4IRO - chains C and D of the 4 polymer chains in the assembly; structure by X-ray diffraction, 2.20 A resolution.

[Chain C]
Molecule: Hemoglobin subunit alpha
Source organism: Trematomus bernacchii
UniProtKB: P80043 (HBA_TREBE); numbering as in UniProt (aligned over 1-142)
Amino-acid sequence (143 residues; numbered 0 to 142; the number before each row is that of its first residue; numbering starts at 0):
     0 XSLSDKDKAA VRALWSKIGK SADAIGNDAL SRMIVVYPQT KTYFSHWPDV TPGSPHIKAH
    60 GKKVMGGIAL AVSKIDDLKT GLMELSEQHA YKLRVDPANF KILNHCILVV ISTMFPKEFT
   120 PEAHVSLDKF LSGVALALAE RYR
Differences from the reference sequence: acetylation (0)
Modified positions: ACE (acetyl group) at position 0
UniProt features mapped onto this chain:
  - binding site (O2): His-59
  - binding site (heme b): His-88
  - modified residue: Ser-1 (N-acetylserine)
Metal / ion sites: heme Fe near His-88 (its only coordinating residue here)
Residues lining bound ligands: heme (HEM): Tyr-42, Phe-43, His-45, Trp-46, His-59, Lys-62, Val-63, Gly-66, Ile-67, Leu-84, Gln-87, His-88, Lys-91, Leu-92, Val-94, Asn-98, Phe-99, Leu-102, Asn-103, Leu-137

[Chain D]
Molecule: Hemoglobin subunit beta
Source organism: Trematomus bernacchii
UniProtKB: P80044 (HBB_TREBE); residues 1-146 here correspond to UniProt positions 2-147 (UniProt number = residue number + 1)
Amino-acid sequence (146 residues; numbered 1 to 146; the number before each row is that of its first residue):
     1 VEWTDKERSI ISDIFSHMDY DDIGPKALSR CLIVYPWTQR HFSGFGNLYN AEAIIGNANV
    61 AAHGIKVLHG LDRGVKNMDN IAATYADLST LHSEKLHVDP DNFKLLSDCI TIVLAAKMGH
   121 AFTAETQGAF QKFLAVVVSA LGKQYH
UniProt features mapped onto this chain:
  - binding site (heme b): His-63, His-92
Metal / ion sites: heme Fe: His-63, His-92
Residues lining bound ligands: heme (HEM): Thr-38, His-41, Phe-42, His-63, Lys-66, Val-67, Gly-70, Leu-71, Tyr-85, Leu-88, Leu-91, His-92, Leu-96, Val-98, Asn-102, Phe-103, Leu-106, Leu-141

[Chain C / chain D interface]
Residue-residue contacts (34; chain C residue first):
  Arg-31(C) with Phe-122(D), hydrogen bond (side chain-backbone); Thr-123(D); Ala-124(D); Gln-127(D), hydrogen bond
  Val-34(C) with Ala-124(D), hydrophobic; Glu-125(D)
  Val-35(C) with Ala-124(D); Gln-127(D); Gly-128(D); Gln-131(D)
  Tyr-36(C) with Gln-131(D), hydrogen bond
  His-104(C) with Asp-108(D), salt bridge; Gln-127(D); Gln-131(D), hydrogen bond
  Val-108(C) with Ala-115(D), hydrophobic; Phe-122(D), hydrophobic
  Ser-111(C) with Ile-112(D), hydrogen bond (side chain-backbone); Ala-115(D); Ala-116(D)
  Thr-112(C) with Ala-115(D); Gly-119(D)
  Pro-115(C) with Ala-116(D)
  Phe-118(C) with Arg-30(D), hydrogen bond (backbone-side chain)
  Thr-119(C) with Arg-30(D), hydrogen bond (backbone-side chain)
  Pro-120(C) with Arg-30(D); Ile-33(D), hydrophobic
  Glu-121(C) with Ala-51(D); Glu-52(D); Ile-55(D)
  His-123(C) with Arg-30(D), hydrogen bond; Val-34(D); Ile-112(D)
  Asp-127(C) with Val-34(D); Tyr-35(D)
Other interface residues (no listed pair), chain C (19 interface residues in all): Cys-105, Leu-107, Met-113, Val-124
Other interface residues (no listed pair), chain D (20 interface residues in all): His-120

[Summary]
19 residues of chain C face 20 of chain D across their interface; the contacts include 8 hydrogen bonds and 1
salt bridge. Among the polar pairs are His-104(C)/Asp-108(D), Arg-31(C)/Phe-122(D) and Arg-31(C)/Gln-127(D).
Ligands of chain C: heme. Bound to chain D: heme.
Here chain C is Hemoglobin subunit alpha and chain D is Hemoglobin subunit beta, both from Trematomus
bernacchii. Entry 4IRO (Crystal structure of T-state carbonmonoxy hemoglobin from Trematomus bernacchii at pH
8.4) was determined by X-ray diffraction.
